4WKI - chain A; structure by X-ray diffraction, 1.60 A resolution.

# Chain A
Molecule: A disintegrin and metalloproteinase with thrombospondin motifs 4
From: Homo sapiens
Notes: EC 3.4.24.82
Reference sequence: O75173 (ATS4_HUMAN); residues 213-439 here = UniProt positions 213-439
Chain sequence (235 residues; row label = number of the first residue in the row):
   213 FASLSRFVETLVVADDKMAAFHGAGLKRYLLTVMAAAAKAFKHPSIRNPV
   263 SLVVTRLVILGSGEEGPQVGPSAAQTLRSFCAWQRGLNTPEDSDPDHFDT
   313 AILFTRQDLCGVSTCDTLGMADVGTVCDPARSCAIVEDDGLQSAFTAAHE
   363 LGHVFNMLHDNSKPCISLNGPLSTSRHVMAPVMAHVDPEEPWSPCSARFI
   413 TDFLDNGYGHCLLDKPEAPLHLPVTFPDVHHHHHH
Disordered / not traced: 213-214, 273-277, 385-386, 436-447
Cystine bridges: Cys293-Cys345, Cys322-Cys327, Cys339-Cys423, Cys377-Cys407
Sequence notes: expression tag (440-447)
Metal / ion sites: Ca2+ site 1: Glu221, Asp304, Asp311, Cys423, Asp426; Ca2+ site 2: Glu221, Asp304, Asp426; Ca2+ site 3: Asp320, Leu321, Cys327, Thr329, Glu349; Zn2+: His361, His365, His371 (together with 3PW)
Ligand contacts: 3PW (5-chloro-N-{[(4S)-4-(1-methyl-1H-imidazol-2-yl)-2,5-dioxoimidazolidin-4-yl]methyl}-1-benzofuran-2-carboxamide): Thr329, Leu330, Gly331, Met332, Phe357, Thr358, His361, Glu362, His365, His371, His389, Val390, Ala392, Pro393, Val394, Met395, Val398
Curated features (UniProtKB/Swiss-Prot):
  - active site: Glu362
  - binding site (Zn(2+)): His361, His365, His371

# In short
Chain A binds compound 3PW. The Ca2+ site 1 is built by Glu221, Asp304, Asp311, Cys423 and Asp426. Glu221,
Asp304 and Asp426 form the Ca2+ site 2. Curated annotation (UniProt) lists active-site residue Glu362 and 3
Zn2+-binding residues.
Chain A is A disintegrin and metalloproteinase with thrombospondin motifs 4 (Homo sapiens); the structure,
Crystal structure of human ADAMTS-4 in complex with inhibitor
5-CHLORO-N-{[(4S)-4-(1-METHYL-1H-IMIDAZOL-2-YL)-2,5-DIOXOIMIDAZOLIDIN-4-YL]METHYL}-1-BENZOFURAN-2-CARBOXAMIDE
(compound 11), was determined by X-ray diffraction (same publication as 4WK7 and 4WKE).
